4E41 - chains C and D of the 5 polymer chains in the assembly; structure by X-ray diffraction, 2.60 A resolution.

== Chain C ==
Molecule: Triosephosphate isomerase
From: Homo sapiens
Notes: EC 5.3.1.1
UniProt: P60174 (TPIS_HUMAN); residues 23-37 here correspond to UniProt positions 60-74 (UniProt number = residue number + 37)
Amino-acid sequence (15 residues; numbered 23 to 37; the number before each row is that of its first residue):
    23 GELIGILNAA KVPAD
Sequence notes: conflict Ile28 (Thr65 in P60174)

== Chain D ==
Molecule: T cell receptor G4 alpha chain
From: Homo sapiens
Amino-acid sequence (203 residues; numbered 1 to 203; the number before each row is that of its first residue):
     1 IQVEQSPPDL ILQEGANSTL RCNFSDSVNN LQWFHQNPWG QLINLFYIPS GTKQNGRLSA
    61 TTVATERYSL LYISSSQTTD SGVYFCAVDR GSTLGRLYFG RGTQLTVWPD IQKPDPAVYQ
   121 LRDSKSSDKS VCLFTDFDSQ TNVSQSKDSD VYITDKCVLD MRSMDFKSNS AVAWSNKSDF
   181 ACANAFNNSI IPEDTFFPSP ESS
Unresolved in the structure: 124-129, 146-151, 176-180, 187, 200-203
Disulfide bonds: Cys22-Cys86, Cys132-Cys182

== How chain C and chain D interact ==
Pairs across the interface (7; chain C residue first):
  Leu25(C) - Arg90(D)
  Leu25(C) - Ser92(D)
  Ile26(C) - Ser92(D)
  Gly27(C) - Gly91(D)
  Gly27(C) - Ser92(D)
  Ile28(C) - Gly91(D)  hydrogen bond (backbone-backbone)
  Asn30(C) - Leu94(D)
Also at the interface, not in a pair above, chain C (6 interface residues in all): Leu29
Also at the interface, not in a pair above, chain D (5 interface residues in all): Asn29

== Summary ==
The interface between chain C and chain D involves 6 residues on one side and 5 on the other, with 1 hydrogen
bond. Its one hydrogen bond, Ile28(C)-Gly91(D), is backbone to backbone.
Chain C is Triosephosphate isomerase and chain D is T cell receptor G4 alpha chain, both from Homo sapiens;
the structure, Structural basis for the recognition of mutant self by a tumor-specific, MHC class
II-restricted T cell ..., was determined by X-ray diffraction.
